Entry 8Q9T (electron microscopy, 2.84 A resolution); this record covers chains A and B of the 5 polymer chains in the assembly.

Chain A:
Protein: Antiviral helicase SKI2
From: Saccharomyces cerevisiae
UniProt: P35207 (SKI2_YEAST); residues 1-1287 here = UniProt positions 1-1287
Amino-acid sequence (1287 residues; each row starts with the number of its first residue):
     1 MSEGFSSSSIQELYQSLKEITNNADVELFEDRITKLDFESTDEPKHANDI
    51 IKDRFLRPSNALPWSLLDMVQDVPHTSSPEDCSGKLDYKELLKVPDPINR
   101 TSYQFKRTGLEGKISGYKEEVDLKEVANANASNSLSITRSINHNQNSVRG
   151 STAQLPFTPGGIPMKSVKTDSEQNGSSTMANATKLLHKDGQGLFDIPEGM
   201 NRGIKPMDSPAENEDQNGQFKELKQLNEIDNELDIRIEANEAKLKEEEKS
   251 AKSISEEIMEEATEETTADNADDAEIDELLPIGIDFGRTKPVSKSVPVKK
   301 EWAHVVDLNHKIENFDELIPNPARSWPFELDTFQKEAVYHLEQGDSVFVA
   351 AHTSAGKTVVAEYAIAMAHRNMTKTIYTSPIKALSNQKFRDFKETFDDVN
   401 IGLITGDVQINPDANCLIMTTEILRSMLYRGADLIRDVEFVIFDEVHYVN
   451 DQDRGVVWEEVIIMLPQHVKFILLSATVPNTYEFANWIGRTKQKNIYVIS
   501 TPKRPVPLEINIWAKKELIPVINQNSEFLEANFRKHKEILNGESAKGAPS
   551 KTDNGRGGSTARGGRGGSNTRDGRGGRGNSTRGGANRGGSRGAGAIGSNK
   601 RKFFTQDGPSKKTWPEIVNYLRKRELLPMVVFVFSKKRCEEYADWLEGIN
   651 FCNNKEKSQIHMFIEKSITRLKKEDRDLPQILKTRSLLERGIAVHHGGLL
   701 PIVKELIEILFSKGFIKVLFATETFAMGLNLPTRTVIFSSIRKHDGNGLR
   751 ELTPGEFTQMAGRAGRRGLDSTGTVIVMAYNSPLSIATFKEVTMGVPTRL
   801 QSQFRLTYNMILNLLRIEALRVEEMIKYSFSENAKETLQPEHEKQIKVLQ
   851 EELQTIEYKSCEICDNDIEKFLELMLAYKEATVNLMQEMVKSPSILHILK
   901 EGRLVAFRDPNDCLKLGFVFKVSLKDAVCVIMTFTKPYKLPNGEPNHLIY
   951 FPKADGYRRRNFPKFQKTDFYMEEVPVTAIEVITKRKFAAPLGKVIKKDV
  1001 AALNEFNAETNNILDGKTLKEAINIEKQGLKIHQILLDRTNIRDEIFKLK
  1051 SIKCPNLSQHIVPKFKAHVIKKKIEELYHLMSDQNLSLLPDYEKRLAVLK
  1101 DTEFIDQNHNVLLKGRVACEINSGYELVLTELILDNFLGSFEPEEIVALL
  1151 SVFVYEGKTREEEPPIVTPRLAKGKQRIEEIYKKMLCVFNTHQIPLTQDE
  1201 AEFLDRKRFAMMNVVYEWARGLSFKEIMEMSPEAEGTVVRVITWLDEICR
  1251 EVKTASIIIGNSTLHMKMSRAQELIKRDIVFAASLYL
Unresolved in the structure: 1-11, 20-29, 38-46, 74-86, 125, 164-176, 208-222, 231-269, 282-300, 307-314, 514, 540-609, 746, 781, 1023
UniProt features mapped onto this chain:
  - region: Arg556 to Arg577 (RNA-binding RGG-box)
  - motif: Asp444 to His447 (DEVH box)
  - binding site (ATP): Ala351 to Thr358
  - modified residue: Ser209 (Phosphoserine)

Chain B:
Molecule: 30-nt RNA strand
Sequence (30 nucleotides; each row starts with the number of its first residue):
     1 UUUUUUUUUUUUUUUUUUUUUUUUUUUUUU
Unresolved in the structure: 5-30

How chain A and chain B interact:
Pairs across the interface (15):
  Asn450(A) - U3(B)  sugar contact
  Gln452(A) - U3(B)  base contact
  Phe634(A) - U1(B)  sugar contact
  Phe634(A) - U2(B)  sugar contact
  Ser635(A) - U1(B)  phosphate contact
  Ser635(A) - U2(B)  sugar contact
  Lys636(A) - U2(B)  phosphate contact
  Gly697(A) - U3(B)  hydrogen bond to the phosphate
  Thr722(A) - U2(B)  hydrogen bond to the phosphate
  Thr722(A) - U3(B)  hydrogen bond to the phosphate
  Glu723(A) - U2(B)  sugar contact
  Thr724(A) - U4(B)  hydrogen bond to the phosphate
  His744(A) - U2(B)  hydrogen bond to the base
  Asp745(A) - U2(B)  base contact
  Trp1244(A) - U4(B)  sugar contact
Other interface residues (no listed pair), chain A (15 interface residues in all): Tyr448, His696, Arg1240

In short:
15 residues of chain A face 4 of chain B across their interface; the contacts include 5 hydrogen bonds. Among
the polar pairs are His744(A)-U2(B), Gly697(A)-U3(B) and Thr722(A)-U2(B). UniProt lists 8 ATP-binding residues
on chain A.
Here chain A is Antiviral helicase SKI2 (Saccharomyces cerevisiae) and chain B is a 30-nt RNA strand. Entry
8Q9T (CryoEM structure of a S. Cerevisiae Ski238 complex bound to RNA) was determined by electron microscopy,
deposited together with 8QCF, 8QCA and 8QCB.
